PDB entry 7WKW | electron microscopy, 2.62 A resolution | chains B and A

[Chain B (and A)]
Name: Auxin efflux carrier component 3
From: Arabidopsis thaliana
Notes: chain A of this document is another copy of the same molecule, construct and numbering; everything in this record applies to it too
UniProtKB: Q9S7Z8 (PIN3_ARATH); residue numbers follow UniProt; this construct covers 1-640
Amino-acid sequence (680 residues; each row starts with the number of its first residue; numbers below 1 keep their minus sign (Asp-39 is residue -39)):
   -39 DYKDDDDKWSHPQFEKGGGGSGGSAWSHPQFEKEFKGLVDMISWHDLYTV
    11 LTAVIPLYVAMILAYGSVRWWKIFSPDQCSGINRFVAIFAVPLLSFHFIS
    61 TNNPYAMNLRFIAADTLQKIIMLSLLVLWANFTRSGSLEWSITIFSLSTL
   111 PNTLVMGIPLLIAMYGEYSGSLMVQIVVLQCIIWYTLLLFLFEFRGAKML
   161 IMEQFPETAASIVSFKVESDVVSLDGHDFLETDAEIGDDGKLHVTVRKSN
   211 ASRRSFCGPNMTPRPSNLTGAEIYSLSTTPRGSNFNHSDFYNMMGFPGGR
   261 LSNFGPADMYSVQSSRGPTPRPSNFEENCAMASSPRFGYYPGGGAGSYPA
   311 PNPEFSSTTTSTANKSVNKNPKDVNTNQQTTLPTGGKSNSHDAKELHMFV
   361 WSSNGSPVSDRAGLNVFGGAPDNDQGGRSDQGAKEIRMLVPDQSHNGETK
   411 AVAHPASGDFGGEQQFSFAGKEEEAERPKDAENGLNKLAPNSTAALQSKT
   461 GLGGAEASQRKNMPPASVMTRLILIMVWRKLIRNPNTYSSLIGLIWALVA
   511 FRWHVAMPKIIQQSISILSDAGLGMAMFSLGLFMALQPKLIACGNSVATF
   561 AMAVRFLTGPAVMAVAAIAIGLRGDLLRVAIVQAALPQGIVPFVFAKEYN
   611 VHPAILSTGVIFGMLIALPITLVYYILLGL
Disordered / not traced: -39 to 2, 210-470
Sequence notes: expression tag (-39 to 0)
Ligand contacts: 2-(naphthalen-1-ylcarbamoyl)benzoic acid (E7O): Val46, Ala47, Val51, Ser55, Asn112, Thr113, Leu114, Val115, Val137, Cys141, Tyr145, Asn496, Ala536, Leu540, Gly599, Ile600, Val601, Pro602
Curated features (UniProtKB/Swiss-Prot):
  - binding site ((indol-3-yl)acetate): Val51, Asn112, Leu114, Tyr145, Ile600, Val601
  - modified residue: Ser226 (Phosphoserine), Ser243 (Phosphoserine), Ser283 (Phosphoserine), Thr322 (Phosphothreonine), Ser366 (Phosphoserine)

[How chain B and chain A interact]
Pairs across the interface (40; chain B residue first):
  Leu11(B) with Ile520(A)
  Ile15(B) with Ile520(A), hydrophobic
  Pro16(B) with Gln523(A); Ser524(A)
  Leu17(B) with Ile527(A), hydrophobic
  Leu23(B) with Leu528(A), hydrophobic
  Ser27(B) with Phe49(A)
  Ile33(B) with Arg44(A), hydrogen bond (backbone-side chain)
  Phe34(B) with Phe45(A); Phe49(A), hydrophobic
  Asp37(B) with Asp37(A)
  Gln38(B) with Ser40(A); Gly41(A); Arg44(A)
  Ser40(B) with Gln38(A)
  Gly41(B) with Gln38(A); Ile42(A)
  Ile42(B) with Gly41(A); Phe45(A), hydrophobic
  Arg44(B) with Ile33(A), hydrogen bond (side chain-backbone); Gln38(A)
  Phe45(B) with Phe34(A); Ile42(A), hydrophobic; Met535(A), hydrophobic; Phe538(A), hydrophobic
  Phe49(B) with Ser27(A); Phe34(A), hydrophobic
  Ile520(B) with Leu11(A); Ile15(A), hydrophobic
  Gln523(B) with Pro16(A)
  Ser524(B) with Pro16(A)
  Ile527(B) with Leu17(A), hydrophobic; Gly534(A)
  Leu528(B) with Leu23(A), hydrophobic
  Asp530(B) with Asp530(A)
  Ala531(B) with Ala531(A), hydrophobic
  Gly534(B) with Ile527(A)
  Met535(B) with Phe45(A), hydrophobic; Met535(A), hydrophobic
  Phe538(B) with Phe45(A), hydrophobic
Interface residues without a listed pair, chain B (31 interface residues in all): Thr12, Val19, Ile48, Lys519, Leu533
Interface residues without a listed pair, chain A (31 interface residues in all): Thr12, Val19, Ile48, Lys519, Leu533

[Summary]
The chain B/chain A interface involves 31 residues from each chain, with 2 hydrogen bonds. The hydrogen-bonded
pair is Ile33(B)-Arg44(A). Chain B binds 2-(naphthalen-1-ylcarbamoyl)benzoic acid. UniProt lists 6
(indol-3-yl)acetate-binding residues on chain B.
Chain B and chain A are both Auxin efflux carrier component 3 (Arabidopsis thaliana); the structure, NPA bound
state of AtPIN3, was determined by electron microscopy (same publication as 7WKS and 7XXB).
